Entry 8X0M (electron microscopy, 3.50 A resolution); this record covers chains E and F of the 11 polymer chains in the assembly.

Chain E:
Molecule: Capsid protein
Source organism: Semliki Forest virus
UniProtKB: P03315 (POLS_SFV); numbering as in UniProt (aligned over 106-267)
Amino-acid sequence (162 residues; numbered 106 to 267; the number before each row is that of its first residue):
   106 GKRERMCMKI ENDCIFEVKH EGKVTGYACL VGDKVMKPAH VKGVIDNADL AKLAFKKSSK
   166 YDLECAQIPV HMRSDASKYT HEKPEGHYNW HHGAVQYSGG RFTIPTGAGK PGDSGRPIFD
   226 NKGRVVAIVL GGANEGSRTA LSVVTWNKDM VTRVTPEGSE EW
Curated features (UniProtKB/Swiss-Prot):
  - region: Lys161 to Tyr166 (Interaction with spike glycoprotein E2), Pro189 to Ala199 (Dimerization of the capsid protein), Asp225 to Arg229 (Dimerization of the capsid protein)
  - motif: Ile150 to Phe160 (Nuclear export signal)
  - active site (Charge relay system): His145, Asp167, Ser219
  - site: Tyr193 (Involved in dimerization of the capsid protein), Asn226 (Involved in dimerization of the capsid protein), Trp267 (Cleavage)
  - mutagenesis: Ser219 to Gly220 (Loss of autocatalytic cleavage by capsid protein), Trp267 (W267A/R: Complete loss of cleavage by capsid protease)

Chain F:
Molecule: Spike glycoprotein E2
Source organism: Semliki Forest virus
UniProtKB: A0A0E3T652 (A0A0E3T652_SFV); residues 334-751 here = UniProt positions 334-751
Amino-acid sequence (418 residues; row label = number of the first residue in the row):
   334 SVSQHFNVYK ATRPYIAYCA DCGAGHSCHS PVAIEAVRSE ATDGMLKIQF SAQIGIDKSD
   394 NHDYTKIRYA DGHAIENAVR SSLKVATSGD CFVHGTMGHF ILAKCPPGEF LQVSIQDTRN
   454 AVRACRIQYH HDPQPVGREK FTIRPHYGKE IPCTTYQQTT AKTVEEIDMH MPPDTPDRTL
   514 LSQQSGNVKI TVGGKKVKYN CTCGTGNVGT TNSDMTINTC LIEQCHVSVT DHKKWQFNSP
   574 FVPRADEPAR KGKVHIPFPL DNITCRVPMA REPTVIHGKR EVTLHLHPDH PTLFSYRTLG
   634 EDPQYHEEWV TAAVERTIPV PVDGMEYHWG NNDPVRLWSQ LTTEGKPHGW PHQIVQYYYG
   694 LYPAATVSAV VGMSLLALIS IFASCYMLVA ARSKCLTPYA LTPGAAVPWT LGILCCAP
Disulfide bonds: Cys352-Cys458, Cys355-Cys361, Cys424-Cys438, Cys486-Cys598, Cys534-Cys558, Cys536-Cys553
Covalent attachments: N-acetylglucosamine (NAG) linked to Asn533, Asn595

How chain E and chain F interact:
Contacting residue pairs (19; chain E residue first):
  Val136(E) - Pro736(F)
  Asp138(E) - Gly737(F)  hydrogen bond (side chain-backbone)
  Lys139(E) - Ala733(F)
  Met141(E) - Leu734(F)
  Lys161(E) - Thr730(F)  hydrogen bond
  Lys161(E) - Leu734(F)
  Ser163(E) - Leu734(F)
  Tyr166(E) - Pro731(F)  hydrophobic
  Tyr166(E) - Leu734(F)  hydrophobic
  Leu168(E) - Leu734(F)  hydrophobic
  Cys170(E) - Ala733(F)
  Cys170(E) - Leu734(F)  hydrophobic
  Tyr184(E) - Gly737(F)
  Trp251(E) - Pro736(F)
  Asp254(E) - Tyr732(F)
  Asp254(E) - Thr735(F)  hydrogen bond (backbone-side chain)
  Asp254(E) - Ala738(F)
  Asp254(E) - Ala739(F)
  Val256(E) - Thr735(F)
Also at the interface, not in a pair above, chain E (14 interface residues in all): Met255

Summary:
14 residues of chain E face 10 of chain F across their interface, with 3 hydrogen bonds. Polar pairs include
Asp138(E)-Gly737(F), Lys161(E)-Thr730(F) and Asp254(E)-Thr735(F). N-acetylglucosamine is covalently linked to
Asn533(F) and Asn595(F). From UniProt: 3 active-site residues and 3 mutagenesis sites on chain E.
Chain E is Capsid protein and chain F is Spike glycoprotein E2, both from Semliki Forest virus; the structure,
Cryo-EM structure of Semliki Forest virus in complex with its receptor VLDLR(5-fold), was determined by
electron microscopy.
